PDB entry 8FHL | X-ray diffraction, 2.19 A resolution | chains A and C of the 3 polymer chains in the assembly

# Chain A
Name: H-2 class I histocompatibility antigen, D-D alpha chain
Source organism: Mus musculus
UniProt: P01900 (HA12_MOUSE); residues 2-277 here correspond to UniProt positions 26-301 (UniProt number = residue number + 24)
Amino-acid sequence (277 residues; row label = number of the first residue in the row; note: 1 number in that range is skipped by the numbering (no residue carries it; nothing is unmodelled there)):
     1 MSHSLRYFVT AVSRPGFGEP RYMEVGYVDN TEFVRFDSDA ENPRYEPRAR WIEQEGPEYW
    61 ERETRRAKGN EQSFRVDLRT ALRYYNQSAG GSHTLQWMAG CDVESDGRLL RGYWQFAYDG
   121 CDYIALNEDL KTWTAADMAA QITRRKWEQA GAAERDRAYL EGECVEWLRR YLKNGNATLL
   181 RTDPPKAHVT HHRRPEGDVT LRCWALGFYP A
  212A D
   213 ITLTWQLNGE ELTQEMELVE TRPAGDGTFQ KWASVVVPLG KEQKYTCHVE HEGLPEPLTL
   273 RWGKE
Unresolved in the structure: 1, 16-19, 89-90, 106, 225-227, 275-277
Construct notes: initiating methionine (1)
Swiss-Prot annotation at these positions:
  - region: Gly-275 to Glu-277 (Connecting peptide)
  - glycosylation (N-linked (GlcNAc...) asparagine): Asn-86, Asn-176
Disulfides: Cys-101/Cys-164, Cys-203/Cys-259
Ion coordination: Na+: Asp-29, Leu-179, Tyr-209

# Chain C
Name: Pyruvate dehydrogenase phosphatase regulatory subunit, mitochondrial
Notes: fragment: neoepitope
UniProt: Q8NCN5 (PDPR_HUMAN); residues 1-9 here correspond to UniProt positions 627-635 (UniProt number = residue number + 626)
Amino-acid sequence (9 residues; numbered 1 to 9; the number before each row is that of its first residue):
     1 IGPRALDVL
Construct notes: engineered mutation Leu-6 (Val632 in Q8NCN5)

# Chain A / chain C interface
Pairs across the interface (38; chain A residue first):
  Tyr-7(A) / Pro-3(C)
  Tyr-59(A) / Ile-1(C)  hydrophobic
  Arg-62(A) / Ile-1(C)
  Glu-63(A) / Ile-1(C)
  Glu-63(A) / Gly-2(C)  hydrogen bond (side chain-backbone)
  Arg-66(A) / Gly-2(C)
  Arg-66(A) / Pro-3(C)  hydrogen bond (side chain-backbone)
  Gly-69(A) / Arg-4(C)  hydrogen bond (backbone-side chain)
  Asn-70(A) / Pro-3(C)  hydrogen bond (side chain-backbone)
  Asn-70(A) / Arg-4(C)  hydrogen bond
  Asn-70(A) / Ala-5(C)  hydrogen bond (side chain-backbone)
  Ser-73(A) / Arg-4(C)  hydrogen bond
  Ser-73(A) / Ala-5(C)  hydrogen bond (side chain-backbone)
  Ser-73(A) / Val-8(C)
  Phe-74(A) / Ala-5(C)  hydrophobic
  Asp-77(A) / Val-8(C)
  Asp-77(A) / Leu-9(C)  hydrogen bond (side chain-backbone)
  Tyr-84(A) / Leu-9(C)  hydrogen bond (side chain-backbone)
  Trp-97(A) / Pro-3(C)  hydrophobic
  Trp-97(A) / Ala-5(C)
  Ala-99(A) / Pro-3(C)  hydrophobic
  Trp-114(A) / Pro-3(C)  hydrophobic
  Trp-114(A) / Arg-4(C)
  Tyr-123(A) / Leu-9(C)  hydrophobic
  Thr-143(A) / Leu-9(C)  hydrogen bond (side chain-backbone)
  Lys-146(A) / Leu-9(C)  hydrogen bond (side chain-backbone)
  Trp-147(A) / Asp-7(C)
  Trp-147(A) / Val-8(C)  hydrogen bond (side chain-backbone)
  Trp-147(A) / Leu-9(C)  hydrophobic
  Ala-150(A) / Asp-7(C)
  Ala-152(A) / Asp-7(C)
  Arg-155(A) / Asp-7(C)  salt bridge
  Tyr-159(A) / Ile-1(C)
  Tyr-159(A) / Gly-2(C)
  Tyr-159(A) / Pro-3(C)
  Glu-163(A) / Ile-1(C)  hydrogen bond (side chain-backbone)
  Trp-167(A) / Ile-1(C)
  Tyr-171(A) / Ile-1(C)
Interface residues without a listed pair, chain A (30 interface residues in all): Val-76, Thr-80, Ala-81, Leu-95, Asp-156
Interface residues without a listed pair, chain C (9 interface residues in all): Leu-6

# In short
Chain A and chain C form an interface of 30 and 9 residues respectively, with 14 hydrogen bonds and 1 salt
bridge. Polar contacts include Arg-155(A)/Asp-7(C), Glu-63(A)/Gly-2(C) and Arg-66(A)/Pro-3(C). Asp-29(A),
Leu-179(A) and Tyr-209(A) coordinate Na+.
Here chain A is H-2 class I histocompatibility antigen, D-D alpha chain (Mus musculus) and chain C is Pyruvate
dehydrogenase phosphatase regulatory subunit, mitochondrial. Entry 8FHL (Structure of pyruvate dehydrogenase
phosphatase regulatory subunit neoepitope presented by H2-Dd) was determined by X-ray diffraction.
